PDB entry 7AR8 | electron microscopy, 3.53 A resolution | chains E and F of the 47 polymer chains in the assembly

[Chain E]
Molecule: NADH dehydrogenase [ubiquinone] flavoprotein 2, mitochondrial
From: Arabidopsis thaliana
Notes: EC 7.1.1.2
Reference sequence: O22769 (NDUV2_ARATH); numbering as in UniProt (aligned over 1-255)
Chain sequence (255 residues; numbered 1 to 255; the number before each row is that of its first residue):
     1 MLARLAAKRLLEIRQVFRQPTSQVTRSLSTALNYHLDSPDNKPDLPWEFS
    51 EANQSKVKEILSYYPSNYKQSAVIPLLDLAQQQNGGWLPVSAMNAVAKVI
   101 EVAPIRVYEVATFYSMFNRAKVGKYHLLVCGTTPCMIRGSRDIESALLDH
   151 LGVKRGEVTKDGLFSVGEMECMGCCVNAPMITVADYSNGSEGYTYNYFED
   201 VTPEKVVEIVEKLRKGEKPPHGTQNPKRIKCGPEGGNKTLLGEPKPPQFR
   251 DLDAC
Not modelled in the structure: 1-29, 222-255
UniProt features mapped onto this chain:
  - binding site ([2Fe-2S] cluster): Cys130, Cys135, Cys171, Cys175
Metal / ion sites: 2Fe-2S cluster Fe: Cys135, Cys171
Residues lining bound ligands: 2Fe-2S cluster (FES): Cys130, Gly131, Pro134, Cys135, Met169, Glu170, Cys171, Met172, Cys175, Ala178, Met180

[Chain F]
Molecule: NADH dehydrogenase [ubiquinone] flavoprotein 1, mitochondrial
From: Arabidopsis thaliana
Notes: EC 7.1.1.2
Reference sequence: Q9FNN5 (NDUV1_ARATH); residue numbers follow UniProt; this construct covers 1-486
Chain sequence (486 residues; numbered 1 to 486; the number before each row is that of its first residue):
     1 MAPVRGILGLQRAVSIWKESNRLTPALRSFSTQAASTSTTPQPPPPPPPP
    51 EKTHFGGLKDEDRIFTNLYGLHDPFLKGAMKRGDWHRTKDLVLKGTDWIV
   101 NEMKKSGLRGRGGAGFPSGLKWSFMPKVSDGRPSYLVVNADESEPGTCKD
   151 REIMRHDPHKLLEGCLIAGVGMRASAAYIYIRGEYVNERLNLEKARREAY
   201 AAGLLGKNACGSGYDFEVYIHFGAGAYICGEETALLESLEGKQGKPRLKP
   251 PFPANAGLYGCPTTVTNVETVAVSPTILRRGPEWFSSFGRKNNAGTKLFC
   301 ISGHVNKPCTVEEEMSIPLKELIERHCGGVRGGWDNLLAIIPGGSSVPLI
   351 PKNICEDVLMDFDALKAVQSGLGTAAVIVMDKSTDVVDAIARLSYFYKHE
   401 SCGQCTPCREGTGWLWMIMERMKVGNAKLEEIDMLQEVTKQIEGHTICAL
   451 GDAAAWPVQGLIRHFRPELERRIRERAERELLQAAA
Not modelled in the structure: 1-50, 485-486
UniProt features mapped onto this chain:
  - binding site (NADH): Gly110 to Gly119
  - binding site (FMN): Phe222 to Thr270
  - binding site ([4Fe-4S] cluster): Cys402, Cys405, Cys408, Cys448
Metal / ion sites: 4Fe-4S cluster Fe: Cys402, Cys405, Cys408, Cys448
Residues lining bound ligands:
  - FMN (flavin mononucleotide): Gly110, Arg111, Gly112, Gly113, Ala114, Lys121, Asn139, Asp141, Glu142, Ser143, Glu144, Tyr227, Ile228, Gly230, Glu231, Glu232, Val265, Thr266, Asn267, Thr270, Ala449, Leu450
  - 4Fe-4S cluster (SF4): Ile228, Pro246, Ser401, Cys402, Gly403, Gln404, Cys405, Cys408, Arg409, Thr446, Ile447, Cys448, Leu450, Gly451

[How chain E and chain F interact]
Cross-chain cystine bridges: Cys174(E)-Cys148(F)
Residue-residue contacts (75; chain E residue first):
  Tyr63(E) - Tyr178(F)
  Tyr63(E) - Arg196(F)  hydrogen bond
  Tyr63(E) - Tyr219(F)  hydrophobic
  Tyr63(E) - Ile220(F)
  Tyr64(E) - Tyr178(F)  hydrophobic
  Tyr64(E) - His221(F)  hydrogen bond
  Tyr64(E) - Tyr259(F)
  Tyr68(E) - Tyr259(F)  hydrogen bond (side chain-backbone)
  Gln70(E) - Glu240(F)
  Gln70(E) - Gly241(F)  hydrogen bond (side chain-backbone)
  Ser71(E) - His221(F)
  Ser71(E) - Leu239(F)  hydrogen bond (side chain-backbone)
  Ser71(E) - Glu240(F)
  Ser71(E) - Gly241(F)
  Ser71(E) - Tyr259(F)  hydrogen bond
  Val73(E) - Gly241(F)
  Ile74(E) - Phe222(F)
  Ile74(E) - Gly223(F)
  Ile74(E) - Ser238(F)
  Pro75(E) - His221(F)
  Pro75(E) - Phe222(F)  hydrophobic
  Asp78(E) - Phe222(F)
  Glu109(E) - Gln243(F)  hydrogen bond (backbone-side chain)
  Val110(E) - Lys242(F)
  Val110(E) - Gln243(F)
  Phe113(E) - Ile228(F)  hydrophobic
  Phe113(E) - Gln243(F)
  Phe113(E) - Gly244(F)
  Phe113(E) - Lys245(F)
  Phe113(E) - Cys402(F)  hydrophobic
  Tyr114(E) - Ala224(F)  hydrophobic
  Tyr114(E) - Ala226(F)  hydrophobic
  Tyr114(E) - Cys229(F)  hydrophobic
  Tyr114(E) - Ser238(F)  hydrogen bond
  Tyr114(E) - Lys242(F)  hydrogen bond (side chain-backbone)
  Tyr114(E) - Gly244(F)
  Ser115(E) - Ala224(F)
  Ser115(E) - Gly225(F)  hydrogen bond (side chain-backbone)
  Met116(E) - Gly183(F)
  Met116(E) - Glu184(F)
  Met116(E) - Ala224(F)
  Met116(E) - Gly225(F)
  Phe117(E) - Ala224(F)  hydrophobic
  Thr132(E) - Arg392(F)  hydrogen bond (backbone-side chain)
  Thr133(E) - Arg392(F)
  Thr133(E) - Leu393(F)
  Thr133(E) - Phe396(F)
  Pro134(E) - Pro145(F)  hydrophobic
  Pro134(E) - Gly146(F)
  Met136(E) - Arg392(F)
  Ile137(E) - His304(F)
  Ile137(E) - Arg392(F)
  Arg138(E) - Gly303(F)  hydrogen bond (side chain-backbone)
  Arg138(E) - Arg331(F)
  Arg141(E) - Asp388(F)  salt bridge
  Arg141(E) - Arg392(F)
  Glu170(E) - His399(F)
  Glu170(E) - Glu400(F)
  Cys171(E) - Pro145(F)
  Cys171(E) - Arg182(F)  hydrogen bond (backbone-side chain)
  Met172(E) - Glu142(F)
  Met172(E) - Thr147(F)
  Met172(E) - Arg182(F)  hydrogen bond (backbone-side chain)
  Met172(E) - Tyr185(F)  hydrogen bond (backbone-side chain)
  Gly173(E) - Gly146(F)  hydrogen bond (backbone-backbone)
  Gly173(E) - Thr147(F)
  Cys174(E) - Gly146(F)
  Cys174(E) - Thr147(F)
  Cys174(E) - Cys148(F)  disulfide
  Cys174(E) - Arg151(F)
  Cys174(E) - Cys300(F)  hydrophobic
  Tyr193(E) - Val186(F)
  Tyr195(E) - Val186(F)  hydrophobic
  Tyr195(E) - Asn187(F)  hydrogen bond (backbone-side chain)
  Tyr197(E) - Glu184(F)  hydrogen bond (side chain-backbone)
Also at the interface, not in a pair above, chain E (35 interface residues in all): Pro65, Glu168, Val176, Asn196
Also at the interface, not in a pair above, chain F (51 interface residues in all): Arg189, Ser302, Pro308, Ile378, Thr384, Ala389, Tyr395

[In short]
35 residues of chain E and 51 residues of chain F are in contact, with 1 disulfide bond, 18 hydrogen bonds and
1 salt bridge. Polar contacts include Arg141(E)-Asp388(F), Tyr63(E)-Arg196(F) and Tyr64(E)-His221(F). Ligands
of chain E: 2Fe-2S cluster.
Here chain E is NADH dehydrogenase [ubiquinone] flavoprotein 2, mitochondrial and chain F is NADH
dehydrogenase [ubiquinone] flavoprotein 1, mitochondrial, both from Arabidopsis thaliana. Entry 7AR8 (Cryo-EM
structure of Arabidopsis thaliana complex-I (closed conformation)) was determined by electron microscopy (same
publication as 7AQQ, 7AQR, 7AQW, 7AR7, 7AR9, 7ARB, 7ARC and 7ARD).
